8S7O - chains C and E of the 6 polymer chains in the assembly; structure by electron microscopy, 2.80 A resolution.

[Chain C]
Molecule: DNA gyrase subunit A
Source organism: Mycobacterium tuberculosis
Notes: EC 5.6.2.2
UniProtKB: P9WG47 (GYRA_MYCTU); residues 2-838 here = UniProt positions 2-838
Chain sequence (837 residues; row label = number of the first residue in the row):
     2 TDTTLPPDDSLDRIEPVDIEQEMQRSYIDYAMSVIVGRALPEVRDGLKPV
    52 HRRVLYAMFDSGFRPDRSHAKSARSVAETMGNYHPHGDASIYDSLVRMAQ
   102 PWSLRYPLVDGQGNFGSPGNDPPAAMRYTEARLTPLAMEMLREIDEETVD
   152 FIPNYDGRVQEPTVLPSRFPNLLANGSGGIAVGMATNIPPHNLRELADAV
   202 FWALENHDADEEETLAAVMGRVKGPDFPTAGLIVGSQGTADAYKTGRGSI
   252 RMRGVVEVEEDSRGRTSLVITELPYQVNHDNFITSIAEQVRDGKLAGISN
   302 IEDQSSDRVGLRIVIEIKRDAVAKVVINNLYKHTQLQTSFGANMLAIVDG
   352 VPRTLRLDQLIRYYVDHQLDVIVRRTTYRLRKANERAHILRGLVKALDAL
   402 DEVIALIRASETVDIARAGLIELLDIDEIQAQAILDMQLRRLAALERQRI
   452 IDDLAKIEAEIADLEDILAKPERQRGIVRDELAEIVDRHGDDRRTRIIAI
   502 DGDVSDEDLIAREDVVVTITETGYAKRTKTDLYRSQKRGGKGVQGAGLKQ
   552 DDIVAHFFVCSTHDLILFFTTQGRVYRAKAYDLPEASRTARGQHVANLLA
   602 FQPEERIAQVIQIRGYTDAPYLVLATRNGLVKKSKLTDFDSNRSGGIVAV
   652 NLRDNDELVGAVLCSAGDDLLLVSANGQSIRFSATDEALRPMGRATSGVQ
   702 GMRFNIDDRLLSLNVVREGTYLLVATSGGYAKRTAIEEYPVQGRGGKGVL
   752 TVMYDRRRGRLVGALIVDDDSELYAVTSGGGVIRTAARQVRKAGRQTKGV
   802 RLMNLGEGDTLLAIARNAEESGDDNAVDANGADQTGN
Unresolved in the structure: 2-14, 502-838
Construct notes: conflict Ile501 (Ala in P9WG47)
UniProt features mapped onto this chain:
  - motif: Gln537 to Gly543 (GyrA-box), Gln743 to Gly749 (GyrA-box-1)
  - active site: Tyr129 (O-(5'-phospho-DNA)-tyrosine intermediate)
  - binding site (Ca(2+)): Asp504, Ser506, Glu508, Asp515
  - modified residue: Thr2 (N-acetylthreonine)
  - natural variant: Ala90 (A90V: Confers ciprofloxacin resistance, in clinical isolate), Ser91 (S91P: Confers ciprofloxacin resistance, in clinical isolate), Asp94 (D94A: Confers ciprofloxacin resistance, in clinical isolate; D94G: Confers ciprofloxacin resistance, in clinical isolate; D94H: Confers ciprofloxacin resistance, in clinical isolate ...)
  - mutagenesis: Thr80 (T80A: Slight resistance to fluoroquinolones. Hypersusceptibile, 2- to 14-fold higher sensitivity to fluoroquinolones, 2- to 8-fold more efficient in fluoroquinolone-induced DNA cleavage ...), Gly88 (G88A: Confers fluoroquinolone resistance, IC(50) is 2- to 26-fold higher than wild-type ...), Ala90 to Asp94 (80-fold increased resistance to fluoroquinolones, 32- to 64-fold reduction in fluoroquinolone-induced DNA cleavage), Ala90 (A90G: 4- to 16-fold more efficient in fluoroquinolone-induced DNA cleavage alone ...), Asp94 (D94G/H: 25- 45-fold increased resistance to fluoroquinolones, 4- to 8-fold reduction in fluoroquinolone-induced DNA cleavage ...), Asp504 to Glu514 (Significant reduction in DNA wrapping and supercoiling activity, no change in decatanation or relaxation activities), Glu508 to Asp509 (Slight reduction in supercoiling activity), Lys538 (K538R: Wild-type decatenase activity (changes residue to match E.coli)), Gly540 to Gly543 (No supercoiling activity, almost wild-type decatenation activity, wild-type fluoroquinolone-induced DNA cleavage), Gly540 (G540A: No change in supercoiling activity, wild-type decatenation or fluoroquinolone-induced DNA cleavage), Gly541 (G541A: Reduced supercoiling activity, wild-type decatenation and fluoroquinolone-induced DNA cleavage), Gly543 (G543A: Reduced supercoiling activity, wild-type decatenation and fluoroquinolone-induced DNA cleavage; G543K: No supercoiling activity, wild-type decatenation and fluoroquinolone-induced DNA cleavage), 5 further mutagenesis entries in UniProt
Ligand contacts: A1H5Q (6-[[2-[1-(6-methoxy-1,5-naphthyridin-4-yl)-1,2,3-triazol-4-yl]ethylamino]methyl]-4H-1,4-benzothiazin-3-one): Ala74, Met81, Asp89, Met127

[Chain E]
Molecule: 150-nt DNA strand
Sequence (150 nucleotides; row label = number of the first residue in the row; numbers below 1 keep their minus sign (DG-45 is residue -45)):
   -45 GTACCGGACGTTGCGCCCGTAGGGCTACGGCGGCCTTCGCTCTTCTTAGT
     5 ATTACCCCTTCCGGTAGGTCGGAGCGCAGCGCTTGCGGTCGTTCTGCATC
    55 GGGTCGCGCAGCCGGCGGTACGGCCGCTATTACCGGACGAAGAGCGGCTT
Unresolved in the structure: -45 to 1, 19-104

[How chain C and chain E interact]
Contacting residue pairs (15; chain C residue first):
  Tyr28(C) with DC16(E), hydrogen bond to the phosphate
  Arg128(C) with DA8(E), salt bridge to the phosphate; DC9(E), salt bridge to the phosphate
  Tyr129(C) with DC9(E), hydrogen bond to the phosphate; DC10(E), phosphate contact
  Ile181(C) with DC16(E), sugar contact; DG17(E), base contact
  Ala182(C) with DC16(E), phosphate contact; DG17(E), phosphate contact
  Val183(C) with DC16(E), phosphate contact; DG17(E), phosphate contact
  Gly184(C) with DC16(E), phosphate contact; DG17(E), hydrogen bond to the phosphate
  Met185(C) with DG17(E), sugar contact
  Ala186(C) with DG17(E), sugar contact
Interface residues without a listed pair, chain C (11 interface residues in all): Tyr31, Arg248
Interface residues without a listed pair, chain E (7 interface residues in all): DC15, DG18

[In short]
11 residues of chain C and 7 residues of chain E are in contact; the contacts include 3 hydrogen bonds and 2
salt bridges. Polar contacts include Tyr28(C)-DC16(E), Tyr129(C)-DC9(E) and Gly184(C)-DG17(E). Chain C binds
compound A1H5Q.
Here chain C is DNA gyrase subunit A (Mycobacterium tuberculosis) and chain E is a 150-nt DNA strand. Entry
8S7O (M. tuberculosis gyrase holocomplex with 150 bp DNA and BDM71403) was determined by electron microscopy.
